Entry 7TCT (X-ray diffraction, 2.50 A resolution); this record covers chains A and B of the 4 polymer chains in the assembly.

# Chain A
Name: Integrin alpha-IIb heavy chain
Organism: Homo sapiens
Reference sequence: P08514 (ITA2B_HUMAN); residues 1-457 here correspond to UniProt positions 32-488 (UniProt number = residue number + 31)
Amino-acid sequence (457 residues; row label = number of the first residue in the row):
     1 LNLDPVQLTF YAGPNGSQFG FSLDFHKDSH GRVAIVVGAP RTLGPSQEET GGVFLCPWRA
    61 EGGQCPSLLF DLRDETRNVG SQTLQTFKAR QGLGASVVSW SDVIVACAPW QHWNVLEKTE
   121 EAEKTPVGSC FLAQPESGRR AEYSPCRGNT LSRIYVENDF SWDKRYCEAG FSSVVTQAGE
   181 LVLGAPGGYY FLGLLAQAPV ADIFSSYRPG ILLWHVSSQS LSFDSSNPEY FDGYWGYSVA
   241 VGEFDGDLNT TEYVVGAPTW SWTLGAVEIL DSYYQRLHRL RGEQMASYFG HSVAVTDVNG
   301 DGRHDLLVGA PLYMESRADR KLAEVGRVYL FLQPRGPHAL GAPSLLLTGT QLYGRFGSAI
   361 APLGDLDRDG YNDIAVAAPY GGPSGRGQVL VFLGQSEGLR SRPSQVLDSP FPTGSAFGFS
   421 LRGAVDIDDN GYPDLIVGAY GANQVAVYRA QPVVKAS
Unresolved in the structure: 454-457
Disulfide bonds: Cys56-Cys65, Cys107-Cys130, Cys146-Cys167
Ion coordination: Ca2+ site 1: Glu243, Asp245, Asp247, Thr250, Glu252; Ca2+ site 2: Asp297, Asn299, Asp301, Arg303, Asp305; Ca2+ site 3: Asp365, Asp367, Asp369, Tyr371, Asp373; Ca2+ site 4: Asp426, Asp428, Asn430, Tyr432, Asp434
Residues lining bound ligands: I1F ({5-[N-(4-carbamimidoylbenzoyl)-4-nitro-L-phenylalanyl]-4,5,6,7-tetrahydro-2H-pyrazolo[4,3-c]pyridin-2-yl}acetic acid): Asp159, Phe160, Tyr189, Tyr190, Leu192, Asp224, Ser225, Ser226, Phe231
Swiss-Prot annotation at these positions:
  - binding site (Ca(2+)): Glu243, Asp245, Asp247, Thr250, Glu252, Asp297, Asn299, Asp301, Arg303, Asp305, Asp365, Asp367, Asp369, Tyr371, Asp373, Asp426, Asp428, Asn430, Tyr432, Asp434
  - glycosylation (N-linked (GlcNAc...) asparagine): Asn15, Asn249

# Chain B
Name: Isoform Beta-3C of Integrin beta-3
Organism: Homo sapiens
Reference sequence: P05106 (ITB3_HUMAN), isoform P05106-3; residues 1-472 here correspond to UniProt positions 27-498 (UniProt number = residue number + 26)
Amino-acid sequence (472 residues; row label = number of the first residue in the row):
     1 GPNICTTRGV SSCQQCLAVS PMCAWCSDEA LPLGSPRCDL KENLLKDNCA PESIEFPVSE
    61 ARVLEDRPLS DKGSGDSSQV TQVSPQRIAL RLRPDDSKNF SIQVRQVEDY PVDIYYLMDL
   121 SYSMKDDLWS IQNLGTKLAT QMRKLTSNLR IGFGAFVDKP VSPYMYISPP EALENPCYDM
   181 KTTCLPMFGY KHVLTLTDQV TRFNEEVKKQ SVSRNRDAPE GGFDAIMQAT VCDEKIGWRN
   241 DASHLLVFTT DAKTHIALDG RLAGIVQPND GQCHVGSDNH YSASTTMDYP SLGLMTEKLS
   301 QKNINLIFAV TENVVNLYQN YSELIPGTTV GVLSMDSSNV LQLIVDAYGK IRSKVELEVR
   361 DLPEELSLSF NATCLNNEVI PGLKSCMGLK IGDTVSFSIE AKVRGCPQEK EKSFTIKPVG
   421 FKDSLIVQVT FDCDCACQAQ AEPNSHRCNN GNGTFECGVC RCGPGWLGSQ CE
Unresolved in the structure: 467-472
Disulfide bonds: Cys5-Cys23, Cys13-Cys435, Cys16-Cys38, Cys26-Cys49, Cys177-Cys184, Cys232-Cys273, Cys374-Cys386, Cys406-Cys433, Cys437-Cys457, Cys448-Cys460
Glycans and other covalent adducts: N-acetylglucosamine (NAG) linked to Asn99, Asn320, Asn371
Ion coordination: Mg2+: Ser121, Glu220 (together with I1F); Ca2+ site 1: Ser123, Asp126, Asp127, Met335; Ca2+ site 2: Asp158, Asn215, Asp217, Pro219, Glu220
Residues lining bound ligands: I1F ({5-[N-(4-carbamimidoylbenzoyl)-4-nitro-L-phenylalanyl]-4,5,6,7-tetrahydro-2H-pyrazolo[4,3-c]pyridin-2-yl}acetic acid): Ser121, Tyr122, Tyr166, Ser213, Arg214, Asn215, Arg216, Asp217, Ala218, Glu220
Swiss-Prot annotation at these positions:
  - region: Cys177 to Cys184 (Involved in CX3CL1-, NRG1-, FGF1- and IGF1-binding), Gln267 to Met287 (CX3CL1-binding)
  - binding site (Mg(2+)): Ser121, Ser123, Glu220
  - binding site (Ca(2+)): Ser123, Asp126, Asp127, Asp158, Asn215, Asp217, Pro219, Glu220, Asp251, Met335
  - glycosylation (N-linked (GlcNAc...) asparagine): Asn99, Asn320, Asn371, Asn452
From the paper describing this entry:
  - Mg2+ coordination through a water molecule: Ser123
  - mutagenesis - N305T (6-fold): increased binding to FITC-echistatin

# How chain A and chain B interact
Residue-residue contacts - 64 pairs, chain A then chain B:
  Phe21(A) - Arg261(B)
  Phe21(A) - Val266(B)  hydrophobic
  Arg41(A) - Gly264(B)  hydrogen bond (side chain-backbone)
  Trp110(A) - Arg261(B)  hydrogen bond (side chain-backbone)
  Trp110(A) - Leu262(B)
  Trp110(A) - Gly264(B)
  His112(A) - Ser162(B)  hydrogen bond
  His112(A) - Ile167(B)
  Glu121(A) - Ser168(B)  hydrogen bond
  Glu121(A) - Pro169(B)
  Glu123(A) - Ser168(B)
  Glu123(A) - Arg216(B)  salt bridge
  Lys124(A) - Ile167(B)
  Lys124(A) - Ser168(B)  hydrogen bond (backbone-side chain)
  Thr125(A) - Arg216(B)
  Pro126(A) - Ser162(B)
  Pro126(A) - Pro163(B)  hydrophobic
  Tyr166(A) - Arg216(B)
  Glu168(A) - Pro163(B)
  Glu168(A) - Leu262(B)
  Phe171(A) - Arg261(B)
  Tyr190(A) - Arg216(B)  hydrogen bond (side chain-backbone)
  Phe191(A) - Pro163(B)  hydrophobic
  Phe191(A) - Asp217(B)
  Phe231(A) - Lys253(B)  hydrogen bond (backbone-side chain)
  Asp232(A) - Ala218(B)
  Asp232(A) - Pro219(B)
  Asp232(A) - Lys253(B)  salt bridge
  Tyr234(A) - His255(B)
  Tyr234(A) - Asp259(B)
  Tyr234(A) - Leu262(B)  hydrophobic
  Tyr237(A) - Leu258(B)  hydrogen bond (side chain-backbone)
  Tyr237(A) - Arg261(B)
  Thr259(A) - Asp259(B)
  Trp262(A) - Leu317(B)
  Thr263(A) - Ile256(B)
  Thr263(A) - Tyr321(B)  hydrogen bond
  Met285(A) - Leu317(B)  hydrophobic
  Met285(A) - Asn320(B)
  Met285(A) - Tyr321(B)  hydrophobic
  Met285(A) - Leu324(B)
  Ala286(A) - Ile256(B)  hydrophobic
  Ala286(A) - Leu292(B)  hydrophobic
  Tyr288(A) - Ala257(B)
  Tyr288(A) - Leu258(B)  hydrogen bond (side chain-backbone)
  Tyr288(A) - Asp259(B)  hydrogen bond
  His291(A) - Leu258(B)
  Pro311(A) - Leu258(B)  hydrophobic
  Leu312(A) - Ala257(B)
  Leu312(A) - Leu258(B)  hydrophobic
  Met314(A) - Gly293(B)
  Met314(A) - Leu324(B)  hydrophobic
  Asp319(A) - Lys384(B)  salt bridge
  Lys321(A) - Glu358(B)  salt bridge
  Leu322(A) - Leu324(B)
  Glu324(A) - Ser291(B)  hydrogen bond
  Tyr353(A) - Gly293(B)  hydrogen bond (side chain-backbone)
  Tyr353(A) - Leu294(B)
  Tyr353(A) - Glu297(B)  hydrogen bond
  Arg355(A) - Leu258(B)
  Arg355(A) - Pro268(B)
  Tyr380(A) - Pro268(B)
  Phe419(A) - Arg261(B)
  Tyr440(A) - Val266(B)
Also at the interface, not in a pair above, chain A (43 interface residues in all): Gln18, Ala95, Asn114, Gly187, Gln284, Arg320
Also at the interface, not in a pair above, chain B (34 interface residues in all): Tyr166, Ala263, Pro326

# Summary
43 residues of chain A face 34 of chain B across their interface; the contacts include 14 hydrogen bonds and 4
salt bridges. Polar contacts include Glu123(A)-Arg216(B), Asp232(A)-Lys253(B) and Asp319(A)-Lys384(B).
Compound I1F is bound between chain A and chain B. The paper reports that N305T of chain B increases binding
to FITC-echistatin; water-mediated Mg2+ coordination by Ser123(B).
Chain A is Integrin alpha-IIb heavy chain and chain B is Isoform Beta-3C of Integrin beta-3, both from Homo
sapiens; the structure, Integrin alpha IIB beta3 complex with UR2922, was determined by X-ray diffraction
together with 7L8P, 7TD8, 7THO, 7TMZ, 7TPD, 7U60 and 15 further entries from the same study.
